1Q81 - chains A and E of the 31 polymer chains in the assembly; structure by X-ray diffraction, 2.95 A resolution.

== Chain A ==
Molecule: 23S ribosomal RNA
Source organism: Haloarcula marismortui
Sequence (2922 nucleotides; each row starts with the number of its first residue):
     2 UUGGCUACUA UGCCAGCUGG UGGAUUGCUC GGCUCAGGCG CUGAUGAAGG ACGUGCCAAG
    62 CUGCGAUAAG CCAUGGGGAG CCGCACGGAG GCGAAGAACC AUGGAUUUCC GAAUGAGAAU
   122 CUCUCUAACA AUUGCUUCGC GCAAUGAGGA ACCCCGAGAA CUGAAACAUC UCAGUAUCGG
   182 GAGGAACAGA AAACGCAAUG UGAUGUCGUU AGUAACCGCG AGUGAACGCG AUACAGCCCA
   242 AACCGAAGCC CUCACGGGCA AUGUGGUGUC AGGGCUACCU CUCAUCAGCC GACCGUCUCG
   302 ACGAAGUCUC UUGGAACAGA GCGUGAUACA GGGUGACAAC CCCGUACUCG AGACCAGUAC
   362 GACGUGCGGU AGUGCCAGAG UAGCGGGGGU UGGAUAUCCC UCGCGAAUAA CGCAGGCAUC
   422 GACUGCGAAG GCUAAACACA ACCUGAGACC GAUAGUGAAC AAGUAGUGUG AACGAACGCU
   482 GCAAAGUACC CUCAGAAGGG AGGCGAAAUA GAGCAUGAAA UCAGUUGGCG AUCGAGCGAC
   542 AGGGCAUACA AGGUCCCUCG ACGAAUGACC GACGCGCGAG CGUCCAGUAA GACUCACGGG
   602 AAGCCGAUGU UCUGUCGUAC GUUUUGAAAA ACGAGCCAGG GAGUGUGUCU GCAUGGCAAG
   662 UCUAACCGGA GUAUCCGGGG AGGCACAGGG AAACCGACAU GGCCGCAGGG CUUUGCCCGA
   722 GGGCCGCCGU CUUCAAGGGC GGGGAGCCAU GUGGACACGA CCCGAAUCCG GACGAUCUAC
   782 GCAUGGACAA GAUGAAGCGU GCCGAAAGGC ACGUGGAAGU CUGUUAGAGU UGGUGUCCUA
   842 CAAUACCCUC UCGUGAUCUA UGUGUAGGGG UGAAAGGCCC AUCGAGUCCG GCAACAGCUG
   902 GUUCCAAUCG AAACAUGUCG AAGCAUGACC UCCGCCGAGG UAGUCUGUGA GGUAGAGCGA
   962 CCGAUUGGUG UGUCCGCCUC CGAGAGGAGU CGGCACACCU GUCAAACUCC AAACUUACAG
  1022 ACGCCGUUUG ACGCGGGGAU UCCGGUGCGC GGGGUAAGCC UGUGUACCAG GAGGGGAACA
  1082 ACCCAGAGAU AGGUUAAGGU CCCCAAGUGU GGAUUAAGUG UAAUCCUCUG AAGGUGGUCU
  1142 CGAGCCCUAG ACAGCCGGGA GGUGAGCUUA GAAGCAGCUA CCCUCUAAGA AAAGCGUAAC
  1202 AGCUUACCGG CCGAGGUUUG AGGCGCCCAA AAUGAUCGGG ACUCAAAUCC ACCACCGAGA
  1262 CCUGUCCGUA CCACUCAUAC UGGUAAUCGA GUAGAUUGGC GCUCUAAUUG GAUGGAAGUA
  1322 GGGGUGAAAA CUCCUAUGGA CCGAUUAGUG ACGAAAAUCC UGGCCAUAGU AGCAGCGAUA
  1382 GUCGGGUGAG AACCCCGACG GCCUAAUGGA UAAGGGUUCC UCAGCACUGC UGAUCAGCUG
  1442 AGGGUUAGCC GGUCCUAAGU CAUACCGCAA CUCGACUAUG ACGAAAUGGG AAACGGGUUA
  1502 AUAUUCCCGU GCCACUAUGC AGUGAAAGUU GACGCCCUGG GGUCGAUCAC GCUGGGCAUU
  1562 CGCCCAGUCG AACCGUCCAA CUCCGUGGAA GCCGUAAUGG CAGGAAGCGG ACGAACGGCG
  1622 GCAUAGGGAA ACGUGAUUCA ACCUGGGGCC CAUGAAAAGA CGAGCAUAGU GUCCGUACCG
  1682 AGAACCGACA CAGGUGUCCA UGGCGGCGAA AGCCAAGGCC UGUCGGGAGC AACCAACGUU
  1742 AGGGAAUUCG GCAAGUUAGU CCCGUACCUU CGGAAGAAGG GAUGCCUGCU CCGGAACGGA
  1802 GCAGGUCGCA GUGACUCGGA AGCUCGGACU GUCUAGUAAC AACAUAGGUG ACCGCAAAUC
  1862 CGCAAGGACU CGUACGGUCA CUGAAUCCUG CCCAGUGCAG GUAUCUGAAC ACCUCGUACA
  1922 AGAGGACGAA GGACCUGUCA ACGGCGGGGG UAACUAUGAC CCUCUUAAGG UAGCGUAGUA
  1982 CCUUGCCGCA UCAGUAGCGG CUUGCAUGAA UGGAUUAACC AGAGCUUCAC UGUCCCAACG
  2042 UUGGGCCCGG UGAACUGUAC AUUCCAGUGC GGAGUCUGGA GACACCCAGG GGGAAGCGAA
  2102 GACCCUAUGG AGCUUUACUG CAGGCUGUCG CUGAGACGUG GUCGCCGAUG UGCAGCAUAG
  2162 GUAGGAGACA CUACACAGGU ACCCGCGCUA GCGGGCCACC GAGUCAACAG UGAAAUACUA
  2222 CCCGUCGGUG ACUGCGACUC UCACUCCGGG AGGAGGACAC CGAUAGCCGG GCAGUUUGAC
  2282 UGGGGCGGUA CGCGCUCGAA AAGAUAUCGA GCGCGCCCUA UGGCUAUCUC AGCCGGGACA
  2342 GAGACCCGGC GAAGAGUGCA AGAGCAAAAG AUAGCUUGAC AGUGUUCUUC CCAACGAGGA
  2402 ACGCUGACGC GAAAGCGUGG UCUAGCGAAC CAAUUAGCCU GCUUGAUGCG GGCAAUUGAU
  2462 GACAGAAAAG CUACCCUAGG GAUAACAGAG UCGUCACUCG CAAGAGCACA UAUCGACCGA
  2522 GUGGCUUGCU ACCUCGAUGU CGGUUCCCUC CAUCCUGCCC GUGCAGAAGC GGGCAAGGGU
  2582 GAGGUUGUUC GCCUAUUAAA GGAGGUCGUG AGCUGGGUUU AGACCGUCGU GAGACAGGUC
  2642 GGCUGCUAUC UACUGGGUGU GUAAUGGUGU CUGACAAGAA CGACCGUAUA GUACGAGAGG
  2702 AACUACGGUU GGUGGCCACU GGUGUACCGG UUGUUCGAGA GAGCACGUGC CGGGUAGCCA
  2762 CGCCACACGG GGUAAGAGCU GAACGCAUCU AAGCUCGAAA CCCACUUGGA AAAGAGACAC
  2822 CGCCGAGGUC CCGCGUACAA GACGCGGUCG AUAGACUCGG GGUGUGCGCG UCGAGGUAAC
  2882 GAGACGUUAA GCCCACGAGC ACUAACAGAC CAAAGCCAUC AU
Not modelled in the structure: 2-9, 126-127, 715, 971-998, 1560, 1952-1963, 2137-2236, 2339-2343, 2665-2666, 2915-2923
Metal / ion sites: Mg2+ site 1 near G28 (its only coordinating residue here); Na+ site 1: C40, G41; Na+ site 2: G56, A59, G61; Na+ site 3 near G66 (its only coordinating residue here); Mg2+ site 2 near U115 (its only coordinating residue here); Na+ site 4: C141, G142; Na+ site 5 near U146 (its only coordinating residue here); Mg2+ site 3: C162, U2276; K+ site 1: C162, U163, U172; Mg2+ site 4: A165, A167, C168; Na+ site 6: A165, A166; Mg2+ site 5: A166, G219; 63 more Na+ sites not listed; 94 more Mg2+ sites not listed; 1 more K+ sites not listed
Ligand contacts: puromycin-5'-monophosphate (PPU): G2102, A2103, A2486, C2487, U2541, C2542, G2588, C2608, G2618, U2619, U2620
Reported in the primary citation:
  - binding site for minihelix-puromycin: G2588
  - binding site for puromycin-5'-monophosphate: A2486
  - catalytic residues: A2486 (proposed by the authors, not directly observed)

== Chain E ==
Protein: 50S ribosomal protein L4E
Source organism: Haloarcula marismortui
UniProtKB: P12735 (RL4_HALMA); residue numbers follow UniProt; this construct covers 1-246
Chain sequence (246 residues; row label = number of the first residue in the row):
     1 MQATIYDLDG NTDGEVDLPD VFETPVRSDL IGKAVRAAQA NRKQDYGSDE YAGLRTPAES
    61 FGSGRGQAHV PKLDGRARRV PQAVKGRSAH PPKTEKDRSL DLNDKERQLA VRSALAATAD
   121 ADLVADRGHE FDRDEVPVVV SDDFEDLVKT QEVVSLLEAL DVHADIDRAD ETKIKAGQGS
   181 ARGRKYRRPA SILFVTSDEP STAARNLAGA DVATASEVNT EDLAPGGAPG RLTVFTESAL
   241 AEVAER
Metal / ion sites: Na+: Asp45, Lys96

== How chain A and chain E interact ==
Residue-residue contacts (223):
  C29(A) - Gln178(E)  phosphate contact
  U30(A) - Ala181(E)  phosphate contact
  C34(A) - Gly47(E)  hydrogen bond to the sugar
  C34(A) - Ser48(E)  sugar contact
  C34(A) - Asp49(E)  phosphate contact
  U35(A) - Asp45(E)  hydrogen bond to the sugar
  U35(A) - Tyr46(E)  sugar contact
  U35(A) - Gly47(E)  sugar contact
  U35(A) - Asp49(E)  phosphate contact
  U35(A) - Thr94(E)  hydrogen bond to the phosphate
  C36(A) - Asp45(E)  sugar contact
  G326(A) - Gln151(E)  phosphate contact
  G326(A) - Asn206(E)  base contact
  A327(A) - Lys149(E)  salt bridge to the phosphate
  A327(A) - Thr150(E)  sugar contact
  A327(A) - Gln151(E)  hydrogen bond to the base
  A327(A) - Val154(E)  base contact
  A327(A) - Asn206(E)  hydrogen bond to the base
  A327(A) - Leu207(E)  base contact
  U328(A) - Val148(E)  phosphate contact
  U328(A) - Lys149(E)  salt bridge to the phosphate
  U328(A) - Thr150(E)  hydrogen bond to the phosphate
  U328(A) - Thr202(E)  sugar contact
  U328(A) - Arg205(E)  hydrogen bond to the phosphate
  A329(A) - Arg205(E)  salt bridge to the phosphate
  A329(A) - Asn206(E)  phosphate contact
  C330(A) - Asp170(E)  base contact
  C330(A) - Arg188(E)  base contact
  C330(A) - Asn206(E)  hydrogen bond to the sugar
  C330(A) - Leu207(E)  sugar contact
  G333(A) - Lys185(E)  phosphate contact
  G333(A) - Tyr186(E)  phosphate contact
  C338(A) - Ile174(E)  sugar contact
  A339(A) - Lys185(E)  salt bridge to the phosphate
  A339(A) - Tyr186(E)  hydrogen bond to the phosphate
  A347(A) - Arg205(E)  hydrogen bond to the sugar
  A447(A) - Gln44(E)  hydrogen bond to the sugar
  G448(A) - Gln44(E)  hydrogen bond to the sugar
  G448(A) - Arg184(E)  hydrogen bond to the sugar
  A449(A) - Lys43(E)  base contact
  A449(A) - Gln44(E)  hydrogen bond to the phosphate
  A449(A) - Arg184(E)  hydrogen bond to the phosphate
  C450(A) - Tyr46(E)  sugar contact
  C450(A) - Arg182(E)  salt bridge to the phosphate
  C450(A) - Arg184(E)  salt bridge to the phosphate
  C451(A) - Arg182(E)  salt bridge to the phosphate
  G452(A) - Gln178(E)  hydrogen bond to the sugar
  G452(A) - Arg182(E)  hydrogen bond to the base
  U454(A) - Val84(E)  base contact
  A455(A) - Val84(E)  phosphate contact
  A455(A) - Lys85(E)  hydrogen bond to the phosphate
  G456(A) - Ser88(E)  phosphate contact
  U457(A) - Ser48(E)  phosphate contact
  U457(A) - Asp49(E)  hydrogen bond to the phosphate
  U457(A) - Ala52(E)  phosphate contact
  U457(A) - Arg55(E)  hydrogen bond to the phosphate
  G458(A) - Ala52(E)  phosphate contact
  G458(A) - Gly53(E)  hydrogen bond to the phosphate
  G458(A) - Arg55(E)  salt bridge to the phosphate
  G458(A) - Lys85(E)  hydrogen bond to the phosphate
  A459(A) - Lys85(E)  salt bridge to the phosphate
  G467(A) - Asp74(E)  base contact
  C474(A) - Pro57(E)  phosphate contact
  C474(A) - Leu73(E)  phosphate contact
  C474(A) - Asp74(E)  hydrogen bond to the sugar
  G475(A) - Arg55(E)  phosphate contact
  G475(A) - Thr56(E)  hydrogen bond to the phosphate
  G475(A) - Pro57(E)  phosphate contact
  G475(A) - Leu73(E)  phosphate contact
  G475(A) - Asp74(E)  sugar contact
  A476(A) - Arg76(E)  sugar contact
  A476(A) - Arg78(E)  salt bridge to the phosphate
  A477(A) - Lys85(E)  salt bridge to the phosphate
  G640(A) - Val84(E)  base contact
  G641(A) - Gln82(E)  hydrogen bond to the base
  G642(A) - Pro81(E)  sugar contact
  G642(A) - Gln82(E)  sugar contact
  A643(A) - Ala89(E)  sugar contact
  A643(A) - His90(E)  phosphate contact
  U645(A) - His90(E)  hydrogen bond to the sugar
  U645(A) - Lys93(E)  hydrogen bond to the base
  G646(A) - Lys93(E)  hydrogen bond to the sugar
  G646(A) - Glu95(E)  sugar contact
  G646(A) - Lys96(E)  salt bridge to the phosphate
  U647(A) - Glu95(E)  sugar contact
  U647(A) - Lys96(E)  phosphate contact
  U647(A) - Asp97(E)  hydrogen bond to the phosphate
  G656(A) - Arg27(E)  phosphate contact
  G656(A) - Leu30(E)  sugar contact
  G656(A) - Asn103(E)  base contact
  G656(A) - Glu106(E)  hydrogen bond to the base
  G657(A) - Arg27(E)  salt bridge to the phosphate
  G657(A) - Leu30(E)  sugar contact
  G657(A) - Asn103(E)  hydrogen bond to the base
  G657(A) - Lys105(E)  sugar contact
  G657(A) - Glu106(E)  sugar contact
  C658(A) - Lys105(E)  hydrogen bond to the sugar
  U662(A) - Lys105(E)  salt bridge to the phosphate
  C663(A) - Asn103(E)  phosphate contact
  C663(A) - Lys105(E)  salt bridge to the phosphate
  U664(A) - Leu102(E)  phosphate contact
  U664(A) - Asn103(E)  phosphate contact
  U664(A) - Asp104(E)  hydrogen bond to the phosphate
  G670(A) - Glu217(E)  hydrogen bond to the base
  A671(A) - Glu217(E)  hydrogen bond to the sugar
  G672(A) - Pro200(E)  base contact
  G672(A) - Ala213(E)  base contact
  G672(A) - Thr214(E)  hydrogen bond to the base
  G672(A) - Glu217(E)  base contact
  G672(A) - Val218(E)  hydrogen bond to the base
  G672(A) - Asn219(E)  base contact
  G672(A) - Asp222(E)  hydrogen bond to the base
  A674(A) - Gln44(E)  hydrogen bond to the base
  U675(A) - Ala38(E)  hydrogen bond to the sugar
  U675(A) - Asn41(E)  phosphate contact
  U675(A) - Arg42(E)  hydrogen bond to the sugar
  C676(A) - Ala38(E)  phosphate contact
  C676(A) - Asn41(E)  hydrogen bond to the phosphate
  C676(A) - Glu217(E)  sugar contact
  C676(A) - Asn219(E)  hydrogen bond to the sugar
  C677(A) - Arg107(E)  salt bridge to the phosphate
  C677(A) - Ser216(E)  hydrogen bond to the sugar
  C677(A) - Glu217(E)  sugar contact
  C677(A) - Arg246(E)  sugar contact
  G678(A) - Arg107(E)  salt bridge to the phosphate
  G678(A) - Gln108(E)  hydrogen bond to the phosphate
  C749(A) - Asn103(E)  hydrogen bond to the sugar
  A750(A) - Lys33(E)  sugar contact
  A750(A) - Asp101(E)  hydrogen bond to the sugar
  A750(A) - Asn103(E)  sugar contact
  U751(A) - Lys33(E)  sugar contact
  U751(A) - Leu100(E)  sugar contact
  U751(A) - Asp101(E)  hydrogen bond to the phosphate
  C762(A) - His90(E)  hydrogen bond to the phosphate
  C763(A) - Pro81(E)  sugar contact
  C763(A) - Arg87(E)  hydrogen bond to the phosphate
  C763(A) - His90(E)  phosphate contact
  C764(A) - His69(E)  sugar contact
  C764(A) - Val80(E)  phosphate contact
  C764(A) - Pro81(E)  sugar contact
  C764(A) - Gln82(E)  hydrogen bond to the sugar
  C764(A) - Arg87(E)  salt bridge to the phosphate
  G765(A) - Ser60(E)  phosphate contact
  G765(A) - His69(E)  hydrogen bond to the sugar
  G765(A) - Pro71(E)  phosphate contact
  G765(A) - Val80(E)  phosphate contact
  A766(A) - Ser60(E)  hydrogen bond to the phosphate
  A766(A) - Gly62(E)  phosphate contact
  A766(A) - His69(E)  sugar contact
  A767(A) - Gly62(E)  phosphate contact
  C890(A) - Pro57(E)  phosphate contact
  G891(A) - Pro57(E)  phosphate contact
  A894(A) - Leu54(E)  base contact
  A894(A) - Arg87(E)  hydrogen bond to the base
  C1305(A) - Gly177(E)  phosphate contact
  C1305(A) - Gln178(E)  hydrogen bond to the phosphate
  C1305(A) - Gly179(E)  phosphate contact
  C1305(A) - Arg184(E)  hydrogen bond to the phosphate
  U1306(A) - Lys43(E)  sugar contact
  U1306(A) - Lys175(E)  salt bridge to the phosphate
  U1306(A) - Gly179(E)  phosphate contact
  U1306(A) - Arg184(E)  salt bridge to the phosphate
  A1307(A) - Gln39(E)  hydrogen bond to the sugar
  A1307(A) - Lys175(E)  salt bridge to the phosphate
  A1307(A) - Gly226(E)  sugar contact
  A1308(A) - Arg127(E)  hydrogen bond to the phosphate
  A1308(A) - Arg187(E)  salt bridge to the phosphate
  A1308(A) - Pro225(E)  hydrogen bond to the sugar
  A1308(A) - Gly226(E)  sugar contact
  A1308(A) - Ala228(E)  sugar contact
  U1309(A) - Arg127(E)  salt bridge to the phosphate
  U1309(A) - Arg168(E)  salt bridge to the phosphate
  U1309(A) - Arg187(E)  salt bridge to the phosphate
  U1309(A) - Pro189(E)  phosphate contact
  U1309(A) - Ala190(E)  hydrogen bond to the phosphate
  U1310(A) - Gly128(E)  phosphate contact
  U1310(A) - Arg168(E)  salt bridge to the phosphate
  U1310(A) - Lys173(E)  base contact
  U1310(A) - Arg187(E)  base contact
  G1311(A) - Lys173(E)  base contact
  C1342(A) - Ile174(E)  base contact
  C1343(A) - Ile174(E)  hydrogen bond to the base
  C1343(A) - Lys175(E)  base contact
  C1343(A) - Ala176(E)  base contact
  C1343(A) - Gly177(E)  hydrogen bond to the phosphate
  G1344(A) - Lys173(E)  hydrogen bond to the base
  G1344(A) - Ala176(E)  phosphate contact
  A1348(A) - Arg36(E)  hydrogen bond to the sugar
  G1349(A) - Arg36(E)  salt bridge to the phosphate
  G1351(A) - Tyr46(E)  sugar contact
  G1351(A) - Lys96(E)  salt bridge to the phosphate
  A1352(A) - Tyr46(E)  hydrogen bond to the phosphate
  A1352(A) - Ser48(E)  base contact
  A1352(A) - Ser88(E)  hydrogen bond to the base
  A1352(A) - His90(E)  sugar contact
  A1352(A) - Pro91(E)  sugar contact
  A1352(A) - Pro92(E)  phosphate contact
  A1358(A) - Gln82(E)  base contact
  U1359(A) - Ser63(E)  base contact
  U1359(A) - Gly66(E)  base contact
  U1359(A) - Gln67(E)  hydrogen bond to the base
  U1359(A) - Ala68(E)  phosphate contact
  U1359(A) - His69(E)  hydrogen bond to the base
  C1360(A) - Ala68(E)  phosphate contact
  C1360(A) - Val70(E)  sugar contact
  C1360(A) - Gln82(E)  hydrogen bond to the sugar
  C1361(A) - Val70(E)  sugar contact
  C1361(A) - Ala77(E)  phosphate contact
  C1361(A) - Gln82(E)  sugar contact
  C1361(A) - Ala83(E)  sugar contact
  C1361(A) - Val84(E)  hydrogen bond to the sugar
  U1362(A) - Arg76(E)  hydrogen bond to the phosphate
  U1362(A) - Ala77(E)  hydrogen bond to the phosphate
  U1362(A) - Val84(E)  sugar contact
  G1363(A) - Arg76(E)  salt bridge to the phosphate
  A2100(A) - Gly64(E)  phosphate contact
  A2100(A) - Arg65(E)  phosphate contact
  A2100(A) - Gly66(E)  phosphate contact
  A2101(A) - Ser63(E)  sugar contact
  A2101(A) - Gly64(E)  hydrogen bond to the phosphate
  A2101(A) - Arg65(E)  hydrogen bond to the phosphate
  A2101(A) - Gly66(E)  hydrogen bond to the phosphate
  A2479(A) - Ser63(E)  phosphate contact
Other interface residues (no listed pair), chain A (95 interface residues in all): A331, G332, G644, G680, G752, G760, A761, A1345
Other interface residues (no listed pair), chain E (120 interface residues in all): Ala37, Ala40, Tyr51, Phe61, Lys72, Gly75, Arg79, Leu109, Thr172, Ser180, Gly183, Ala203, Ala208, Gly209, Val212, Glu221

== In short ==
95 residues of chain A face 120 of chain E across their interface; the contacts include 75 hydrogen bonds and
29 salt bridges. Among the polar pairs are A327(A)-Gln151(E), A327(A)-Asn206(E) and G452(A)-Arg182(E). Ligands
of chain A: puromycin-5'-monophosphate. The paper reports the catalytic residue A2486(A); a binding site for
minihelix-puromycin at G2588(A).
Here chain A is 23S ribosomal RNA and chain E is 50S ribosomal protein L4E, both from Haloarcula marismortui.
Entry 1Q81 (Crystal Structure of minihelix with 3' puromycin bound to A-site of the 50S ribosomal subunit) was
determined by X-ray diffraction, deposited together with 1Q7Y, 1Q82, 1Q86 and 1M90.
